Entry 7Z10 (electron microscopy, 3.87 A resolution); this record covers chains b and i of the 9 polymer chains in the assembly.

Chain b:
Name: Cytochrome c oxidase subunit 2
Organism: Saccharomyces cerevisiae S288C
Notes: EC 1.9.3.1
UniProtKB: P00410 (COX2_YEAST); residues 16-251 here = UniProt positions 16-251
Chain sequence (236 residues; numbered 16 to 251; the number before each row is that of its first residue):
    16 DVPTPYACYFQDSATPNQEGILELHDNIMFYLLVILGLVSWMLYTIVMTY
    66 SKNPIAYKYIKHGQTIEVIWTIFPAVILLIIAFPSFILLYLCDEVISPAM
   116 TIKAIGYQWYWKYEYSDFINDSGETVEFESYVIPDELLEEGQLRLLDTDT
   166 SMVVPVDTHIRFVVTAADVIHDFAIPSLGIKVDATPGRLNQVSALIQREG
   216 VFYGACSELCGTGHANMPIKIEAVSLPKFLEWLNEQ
Ion coordination: dinuclear copper ion: His-186, Cys-221, Glu-223, Cys-225, His-229, Met-232; Mg2+: Glu-223 (shared with 1 residue of chain a)
Small-molecule neighbours: heme a (HEA): Ile-50, Val-54, Pro-89, Ile-92, Leu-93
Curated features (UniProtKB/Swiss-Prot):
  - binding site (Cu cation): His-186, Cys-221, Glu-223, Cys-225, His-229, Met-232
  - binding site (Mg(2+)): Glu-223
From the paper describing this entry:
  - conformationally variable residues (loop rearrangement, side-chain flip): Tyr-130 to Val-141

Chain i:
Name: Cytochrome C oxidase subunit 7A; synonym: cytochrome C oxidase polypeptide viia, COX9
Organism: Saccharomyces cerevisiae S288C
Notes: EC 1.9.3.1
UniProtKB: P07255 (COX9_YEAST); residues 2-56 here = UniProt positions 2-56
Chain sequence (55 residues; numbered 2 to 56; the number before each row is that of its first residue):
     2 TIAPITGTIKRRVIMDIVLGFSLGGVMASYWWWGFHMDKINKREKFYAEL
    52 AERKK

Interface between chain b and chain i:
Residue-residue contacts (37; chain b residue first):
  Tyr-24(b) / Phe-36(i)  hydrophobic
  Tyr-24(b) / His-37(i)
  Ser-28(b) / Arg-44(i)  hydrogen bond
  Ser-28(b) / Tyr-48(i)
  Ala-29(b) / Tyr-48(i)
  Glu-34(b) / Arg-44(i)  salt bridge
  Leu-37(b) / His-37(i)
  Leu-37(b) / Arg-44(i)
  Glu-38(b) / His-37(i)
  Asp-41(b) / Trp-32(i)
  Asp-41(b) / Trp-33(i)
  Asp-41(b) / His-37(i)  salt bridge
  Asn-42(b) / Trp-33(i)
  Met-44(b) / Trp-32(i)
  Phe-45(b) / Ala-29(i)
  Phe-45(b) / Ser-30(i)
  Phe-45(b) / Trp-33(i)  hydrophobic
  Leu-48(b) / Met-28(i)  hydrophobic
  Leu-48(b) / Ala-29(i)  hydrophobic
  Val-49(b) / Gly-25(i)
  Val-49(b) / Ala-29(i)  hydrophobic
  Gly-52(b) / Leu-24(i)
  Leu-53(b) / Gly-21(i)
  Leu-53(b) / Phe-22(i)  hydrophobic
  Trp-56(b) / Asp-17(i)  hydrogen bond
  Trp-56(b) / Leu-20(i)
  Trp-56(b) / Gly-21(i)
  Met-57(b) / Asp-17(i)
  Met-57(b) / Ile-18(i)  hydrophobic
  Thr-60(b) / Asp-17(i)
  Tyr-65(b) / Ile-10(i)
  Tyr-65(b) / Arg-13(i)
  Phe-88(b) / Phe-22(i)  hydrophobic
  Gln-212(b) / Tyr-48(i)  hydrogen bond
  Gln-212(b) / Leu-51(i)
  Arg-213(b) / Phe-47(i)
  Arg-213(b) / Leu-51(i)
Also at the interface, not in a pair above, chain b (23 interface residues in all): Cys-23, Thr-30
Also at the interface, not in a pair above, chain i (22 interface residues in all): Gly-26, Lys-40

Summary:
23 residues of chain b face 22 of chain i across their interface; the contacts include 3 hydrogen bonds and 2
salt bridges. Among the polar pairs are Glu-34(b)/Arg-44(i), Asp-41(b)/His-37(i) and Ser-28(b)/Arg-44(i).
Ligands of chain b: heme a. The paper reports conformational variability at Tyr-130(b).
Here chain b is Cytochrome c oxidase subunit 2 and chain i is Cytochrome C oxidase subunit 7A; synonym:
cytochrome C oxidase polypeptide viia, COX9, both from Saccharomyces cerevisiae S288C. Entry 7Z10 (Monomeric
respiratory complex IV isolated from S. cerevisiae) was determined by electron microscopy.
